1SUD - chain A; structure by X-ray diffraction, 1.90 A resolution.

== Chain A ==
Protein: Subtilisin bpn' crb-S3
Source organism: Bacillus amyloliquefaciens
Notes: EC 3.4.21.62
Reference sequence: P00782 (SUBT_BACAM); residues 1-275 here correspond to UniProt positions 108-382 (UniProt number = residue number + 107)
Sequence (275 residues; row label = number of the first residue in the row):
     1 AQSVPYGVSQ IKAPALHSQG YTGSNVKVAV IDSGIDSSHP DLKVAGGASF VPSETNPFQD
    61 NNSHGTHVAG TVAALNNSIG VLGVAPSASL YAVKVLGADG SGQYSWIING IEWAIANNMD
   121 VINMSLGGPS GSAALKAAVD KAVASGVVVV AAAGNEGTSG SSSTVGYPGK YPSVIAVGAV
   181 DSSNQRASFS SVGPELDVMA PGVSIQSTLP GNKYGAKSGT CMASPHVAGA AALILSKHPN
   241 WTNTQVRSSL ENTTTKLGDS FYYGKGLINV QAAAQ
Differences from the reference sequence: engineered mutation F50 (Met157 in P00782), K217 (Tyr324 in P00782), S218 (Asn325 in P00782), C221 (Ser328 in P00782)
Modified positions: C221 (3-sulfinoalanine; CSD)
Metal / ion sites: Ca2+ site 1: Q2, D41, L75, N77, I79, V81; K+: G169, Y171, V174, E195, D197; Ca2+ site 2: E195, D197 (together with K+)
Ligand contacts: acetone (ACN): Q185, R186, Y262, Y263

== Overview ==
Bound to chain A: acetone. The Ca2+ site 1 is built by Q2, D41, L75, N77, I79 and V81. G169, Y171, V174, E195
and D197 coordinate K+.
Chain A is Subtilisin bpn' crb-S3 (Bacillus amyloliquefaciens); the structure, Calcium-independent subtilisin
by design, was determined by X-ray diffraction, deposited together with 1SUB and 1SUC.
